PDB entry 1KAO | X-ray diffraction, 1.70 A resolution | chain A

Chain A:
Protein: RAP2A
From: Homo sapiens
Reference sequence: P10114 (RAP2A_HUMAN); residue numbers follow UniProt; this construct covers 1-167
Sequence (167 residues; row label = number of the first residue in the row):
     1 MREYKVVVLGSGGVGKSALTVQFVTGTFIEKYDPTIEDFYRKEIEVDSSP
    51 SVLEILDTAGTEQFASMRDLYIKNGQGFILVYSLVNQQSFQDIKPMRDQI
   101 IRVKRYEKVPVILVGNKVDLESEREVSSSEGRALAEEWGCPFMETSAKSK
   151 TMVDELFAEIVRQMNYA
Bound ions: Mg2+ site 1: S17 (together with GDP); Mg2+ site 2: G26, D38
Ligand contacts: GDP (guanosine-5'-diphosphate): S11, G12, G13, V14, G15, K16, S17, A18, F28, I29, E30, K31, Y32, N116, K117, D119, L120, S146, A147, K148
Curated features (UniProtKB/Swiss-Prot):
  - motif: Y32 to Y40 (Effector region)
  - binding site (GTP): G10 to S17, D57 to T61, N116 to D119
  - glycosylation: T35 (Microbial infection: O-linked (Glc) threonine)
  - mutagenesis: K5 (K5R: Reduced NEDD4-dependent ubiquitination; when associated with R-94; R-148 and R-150), G12 (G12V: Dominant active (GTP-bound mutant). 2-fold decrease in GDP dissociation rate constant and GTPase activity. No change in interaction with TNIK. No change in endosomal trafficking), S17 (S17N: Dominant negative (GDP-bound mutant). Severely impairs GTP-binding and partial loss of interaction with MAP4K4, MINK1 and TNIK. Decreased localization to the plasma membrane ...), T35 (T35A: Decreases affinity for GTP and 3-fold reduction of GTPase activity), F39 (F39S: Loss of RASGEF1A- and RASGEF1B-mediated GDP to GTP exchange. Complete loss of interaction with MAP4K4, MINK1 and TNIK, and loss of ubiquitination by NEDD4), K94 (K94R: Reduced NEDD4-dependent ubiquitination; when associated with R-5; R-148 and R-150), K117 (K117R: Increased binding to RAB40C; when associated with R-148 and R-150. Increased localization within endolysosomes; when associated with R-148 and R-150. Decreased cell invasion ...), T145 (T145I: Imperfect binding of guanyl nucleotides), K148 (K148R: Reduced NEDD4-dependent ubiquitination; when associated with R-5; R-94 and R-150. Increased binding to RAB40C; when associated with R-117 and R-150 ...), K150 (K150R: Reduced NEDD4-dependent ubiquitination; when associated with R-5; R-94 and R-148. Increased binding to RAB40C; when associated with R-117 and R-148 ...)

Overview:
Chain A binds GDP. G26 and D38 form the Mg2+ site 2. UniProt lists 17 GTP-binding residues and 10 mutagenesis
sites.
Chain A is RAP2A (Homo sapiens); the structure, Crystal structure of the small G protein RAP2A with GDP, was
determined by X-ray diffraction (same publication as 2RAP).
